PDB entry 8FJL | electron microscopy, 3.27 A resolution | chains B and E of the 42 polymer chains in the assembly

# Chain B
Protein: Microtubule-associated protein VP5
From: Golden shiner reovirus
UniProtKB: Q8JU58 (VP5_AQRVC); residues 1-718 here = UniProt positions 1-718
Chain sequence (718 residues; each row starts with the number of its first residue):
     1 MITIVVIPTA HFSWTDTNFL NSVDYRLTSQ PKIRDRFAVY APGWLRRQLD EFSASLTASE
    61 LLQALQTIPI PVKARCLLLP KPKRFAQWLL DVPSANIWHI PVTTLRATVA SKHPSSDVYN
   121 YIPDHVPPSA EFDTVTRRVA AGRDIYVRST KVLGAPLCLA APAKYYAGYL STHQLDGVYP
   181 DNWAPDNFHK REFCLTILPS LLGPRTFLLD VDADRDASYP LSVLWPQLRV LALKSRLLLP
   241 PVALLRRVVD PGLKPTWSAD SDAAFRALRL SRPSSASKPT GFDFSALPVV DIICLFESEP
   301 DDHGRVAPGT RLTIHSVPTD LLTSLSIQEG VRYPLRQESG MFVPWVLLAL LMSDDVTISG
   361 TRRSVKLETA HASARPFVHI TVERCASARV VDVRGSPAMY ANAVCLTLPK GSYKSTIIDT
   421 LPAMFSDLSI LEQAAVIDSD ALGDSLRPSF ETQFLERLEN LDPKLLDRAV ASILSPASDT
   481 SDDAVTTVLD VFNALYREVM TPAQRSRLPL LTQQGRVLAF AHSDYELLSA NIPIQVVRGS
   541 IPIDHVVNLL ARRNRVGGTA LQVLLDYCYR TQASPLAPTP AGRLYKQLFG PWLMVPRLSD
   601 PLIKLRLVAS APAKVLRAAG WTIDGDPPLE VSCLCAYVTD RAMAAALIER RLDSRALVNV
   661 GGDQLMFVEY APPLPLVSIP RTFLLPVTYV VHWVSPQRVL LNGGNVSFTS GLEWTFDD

# Chain E
Protein: Major inner capsid protein VP3
From: Golden shiner reovirus
Notes: EC 3.6.4.13
UniProtKB: Q8JU60 (CAPSD_AQRVC); residues 77-1214 here = UniProt positions 77-1214
Chain sequence (1138 residues; each row starts with the number of its first residue):
    77 DIITRPTSDS IAAVANATKP AAVVSDPQSM KVTPIVNPSS YVCNVCNARF STMSALSEHL
   137 RSDHRDDAST LLATPMINNA IRSFLTAWDG IRILSPDVSS KHLSAYLDSA VANGPELIVE
   197 DTGLCTSFML LDNIPSAHLT KELIGFTWFM QMYQMTPPLP EGAVNRIVCM TNWASLGDEG
   257 RGLEVRLPPP TDSSVHAYKT VLSRGYIDNA QFNPLALRSN VLLMLLQFTL SNLKINKSST
   317 FTSDVTTITS GRMIRAFEGR PELLALAYPG RAVLPTQTKN AQFLSTAIAD RIGRLDRANL
   377 IGGEVSAMVE CMELCDALTL HIRETYVMLL RSMHQDPTQI VQIVNECANN LLNSTIPISL
   437 RPTILCPWFA SSEDLRLQQV MHLVNISSNT AAALPLVEAL STLLRSVTPL VLDPTVLTNA
   497 ITTISESTTQ TISPISEILR LLQPMGNDYA AFWKCIASWA YNGLVTTVLS EDAFPDSSQS
   557 ITHLPSMWKC LFLTLAGPMT SDPHSPVKVF MALANLLAQP EPIAIGVPGM HQTTPASQFS
   617 HPGVWPPGFL NPQLINPQQA PLLRAFAEHI RANWPQPSEF GYGSTLQGSA NLFIPPNRMV
   677 YPWPNQPLPR LTVAPTYDSA MSNWISTTIA FFIRVVNSVN MTATVNDLTR RTMTGVMTAM
   737 RQVKTMTPFY IQHMCPTELS VLASVTVTPP FQVPFTRLVQ NDVITNVLVA RVDPAQRGDA
   797 AVDIRATHAT FAAALPVDPA AIVVAMLCGQ TETNLIPSHH YGKAFAPLFA SNAMFTRNQR
   857 AVITREAFVC ARSAVAQCQD AGFLVPRPLD ALRQFDVTSA AAAEIMHAVN DAFKTAFDLD
   917 GALLDGLALY GDPRIADLSA AYLQYGGNVV REHVPPGPSH IHRTLQQVES TFMAEMNLFN
   977 VARGNLYLVQ TATNGNWSPM APVAAPPFVR GGPNVRVVGR FGTIVPRPDG LEPQLIDDGN
  1037 VPRDIAGDWV YPSDVLQVSV AVFCDYVWPM VKAGRTRVLV ELGHYVYTLH YYDPQISLDE
  1097 APILEEWLSK INPAGIPPVP FCIPIPQVYP CITARRVHYA FTSENNNDSL FSTNAASIDT
  1157 AFGENAAVSP LRWPGLVDPN YRVGTNDLPN RITLYNSLYR YNFTYPTLDG IMYVRSAT
Unresolved in the structure: 77-107, 1214
UniProt features mapped onto this chain:
  - zinc finger: Tyr117 to His140 (C2H2-type)
Bound ions: Zn2+: Cys119, Cys122, His135, His140

# How chain B and chain E interact
Residue-residue contacts (94):
  Gln63(B) - Pro843(E)
  Arg137(B) - Ala1213(E)  hydrogen bond (side chain-backbone)
  Leu202(B) - Thr1203(E)
  Val230(B) - Ala188(E)
  Val230(B) - Asn189(E)
  Leu233(B) - Gly190(E)
  Lys234(B) - Asn848(E)
  Lys234(B) - Gln855(E)
  Ser235(B) - Tyr1201(E)  hydrogen bond (side chain-backbone)
  Arg236(B) - Ile194(E)
  Arg236(B) - Glu196(E)  salt bridge
  Arg236(B) - Asp254(E)  salt bridge
  Gly252(B) - Gly253(E)
  Leu253(B) - Gly253(E)  hydrogen bond (backbone-backbone)
  Leu253(B) - Asp254(E)  hydrogen bond (backbone-backbone)
  Lys254(B) - Leu252(E)
  Lys254(B) - Gly253(E)  hydrogen bond (backbone-backbone)
  Lys254(B) - Arg336(E)
  Pro255(B) - Arg336(E)  hydrogen bond (backbone-side chain)
  Thr256(B) - Thr198(E)
  Thr256(B) - Leu252(E)
  Thr256(B) - Phe333(E)
  Thr256(B) - Glu334(E)
  Thr256(B) - Gly335(E)
  Trp257(B) - Phe333(E)
  Trp257(B) - Glu334(E)
  Ser258(B) - Glu334(E)
  Ser258(B) - Arg336(E)  hydrogen bond (backbone-side chain)
  Ala259(B) - Gly335(E)
  Ala259(B) - Arg336(E)
  Glu299(B) - Thr128(E)
  Glu299(B) - Met129(E)  hydrogen bond (side chain-backbone)
  Glu299(B) - Ser130(E)  hydrogen bond (side chain-backbone)
  Asp301(B) - Thr267(E)  hydrogen bond
  His303(B) - Tyr1087(E)
  Arg305(B) - Asp208(E)  salt bridge
  Arg305(B) - Asn209(E)
  Pro308(B) - Arg262(E)
  Leu325(B) - Thr109(E)
  Pro334(B) - Pro110(E)
  Pro334(B) - Ile111(E)
  Pro334(B) - Val112(E)
  Pro334(B) - Asn113(E)
  Arg336(B) - Pro114(E)
  Arg336(B) - Met129(E)
  Gln337(B) - Pro114(E)
  Gln337(B) - Tyr117(E)
  Glu338(B) - Pro114(E)
  Glu338(B) - Ser116(E)
  Glu338(B) - Tyr117(E)
  Glu338(B) - Val118(E)  hydrogen bond (backbone-backbone)
  Ser339(B) - Val118(E)
  Gly340(B) - Met129(E)
  Val343(B) - Pro110(E)  hydrophobic
  Trp345(B) - Thr109(E)  hydrogen bond
  Arg362(B) - Asp914(E)  salt bridge
  Arg362(B) - Leu915(E)  hydrogen bond (side chain-backbone)
  Arg363(B) - Arg168(E)
  Arg363(B) - Ile169(E)  hydrogen bond (side chain-backbone)
  Arg363(B) - Leu170(E)
  Arg363(B) - Ser171(E)  hydrogen bond
  Val365(B) - Gly166(E)
  Glu368(B) - Trp164(E)
  His371(B) - Ser133(E)
  His371(B) - Leu136(E)
  His371(B) - Arg137(E)  hydrogen bond (backbone-side chain)
  His371(B) - Arg141(E)  hydrogen bond
  Ala372(B) - Arg137(E)  hydrogen bond (backbone-side chain)
  Ala372(B) - Leu161(E)  hydrophobic
  Ser373(B) - Arg137(E)
  Ala374(B) - Asn285(E)
  Arg375(B) - Asp268(E)  salt bridge
  Arg375(B) - Ser269(E)
  Pro376(B) - Met129(E)  hydrophobic
  Pro376(B) - Ser130(E)
  His379(B) - Asn113(E)
  Met424(B) - Val108(E)
  Glu459(B) - Leu147(E)
  Asp467(B) - Thr150(E)  hydrogen bond
  Asp467(B) - Met152(E)
  Asp467(B) - Ile153(E)
  Leu474(B) - Ala156(E)
  Leu474(B) - Ile157(E)  hydrophobic
  Leu474(B) - Phe160(E)
  Asp544(B) - Trp164(E)  hydrogen bond
  Val546(B) - Phe160(E)  hydrophobic
  Leu550(B) - Arg141(E)  hydrogen bond (backbone-side chain)
  Leu550(B) - Phe160(E)  hydrophobic
  Leu550(B) - Leu161(E)  hydrophobic
  Ala551(B) - Arg141(E)
  Arg553(B) - Asn120(E)  hydrogen bond
  Arg553(B) - Val121(E)
  Arg553(B) - His140(E)  hydrogen bond
  Ala560(B) - Leu148(E)  hydrophobic
Also at the interface, not in a pair above, chain B (68 interface residues in all): Arg229, Leu231, Pro251, Ser326, Tyr333, Ile358, Gly360, Thr361, Lys366, Phe377, Val378, Leu455, Val470, Ala471, Asn554, Leu561, Leu564
Also at the interface, not in a pair above, chain E (83 interface residues in all): Ile167, Val174, Pro191, Glu192, Ile210, Pro211, Met246, Ser251, Glu255, Gly258, Pro264, Ser315, Trp444, Ser847, Thr852, Lys910, Thr911, Asp916, Pro1202

# Overview
68 residues of chain B and 83 residues of chain E are in contact; the contacts include 23 hydrogen bonds and 5
salt bridges. Polar contacts include Arg236(B)-Glu196(E), Arg236(B)-Asp254(E) and Arg305(B)-Asp208(E). The
Zn2+ site is built by Cys119(E), Cys122(E), His135(E) and His140(E).
Here chain B is Microtubule-associated protein VP5 and chain E is Major inner capsid protein VP3, both from
Golden shiner reovirus. Entry 8FJL (Golden Shiner Reovirus Core Tropical Vertex) was determined by electron
microscopy together with 8FJK from the same study.
